PDB entry 5I44 | X-ray diffraction, 2.62 A resolution | chains A and W of the 6 polymer chains in the assembly

# Chain A
Molecule: Chromosome-anchoring protein RacA
From: Bacillus subtilis
UniProt: P45870 (RACA_BACSU); residues 5-70 here correspond to UniProt positions 1-66 (UniProt number = residue number - 4)
Sequence (69 residues; numbered 2 to 70; the number before each row is that of its first residue):
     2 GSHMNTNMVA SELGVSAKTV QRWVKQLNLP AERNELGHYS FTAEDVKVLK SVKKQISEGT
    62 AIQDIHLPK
Not modelled in the structure: 69-70
Sequence notes: expression tag (2-4); conflict Lys54 (Gln50 in P45870)

# Chain W
Molecule: 14-nt DNA strand
Sequence (14 nucleotides; row label = number of the first residue in the row):
     1 TGACGCCGGC GTCA

# Chain A / chain W interface
Pairs across the interface (8; chain A residue first):
  Ser17(A) - DG2(W)  hydrogen bond to the phosphate
  Lys19(A) - DA3(W)  base contact
  Thr20(A) - DG2(W)  phosphate contact
  Arg23(A) - DT1(W)  sugar contact
  Arg23(A) - DG2(W)  hydrogen bond to the base
  Arg23(A) - DA3(W)  base contact
  Leu37(A) - DG9(W)  phosphate contact
  Leu37(A) - DC10(W)  sugar contact

# Summary
Chain A and chain W each contribute 5 residues to their interface; the contacts include 2 hydrogen bonds.
Among the polar pairs are Arg23(A)-DG2(W) and Ser17(A)-DG2(W).
Chain A is Chromosome-anchoring protein RacA (Bacillus subtilis) and chain W is a 14-nt DNA strand; the
structure, Structure of RacA-DNA complex; P21 form, was determined by X-ray diffraction together with 5I41
from the same study.
